PDB entry 8WHU | electron microscopy, 3.30 A resolution | chains B and D of the 5 polymer chains in the assembly

Chain B:
Molecule: Spike glycoprotein
Organism: Severe acute respiratory syndrome coronavirus 2
UniProtKB: P0DTC2 (SPIKE_SARS2); aligned to UniProt positions 28-1208 over residues 28-1208
Amino-acid sequence (1206 residues; each row starts with the number of its first residue; note: 5 numbers in that range are skipped by the numbering (no residue carries them; nothing is unmodelled there); numbers below 1 keep their minus sign (Ala-2 is residue -2)):
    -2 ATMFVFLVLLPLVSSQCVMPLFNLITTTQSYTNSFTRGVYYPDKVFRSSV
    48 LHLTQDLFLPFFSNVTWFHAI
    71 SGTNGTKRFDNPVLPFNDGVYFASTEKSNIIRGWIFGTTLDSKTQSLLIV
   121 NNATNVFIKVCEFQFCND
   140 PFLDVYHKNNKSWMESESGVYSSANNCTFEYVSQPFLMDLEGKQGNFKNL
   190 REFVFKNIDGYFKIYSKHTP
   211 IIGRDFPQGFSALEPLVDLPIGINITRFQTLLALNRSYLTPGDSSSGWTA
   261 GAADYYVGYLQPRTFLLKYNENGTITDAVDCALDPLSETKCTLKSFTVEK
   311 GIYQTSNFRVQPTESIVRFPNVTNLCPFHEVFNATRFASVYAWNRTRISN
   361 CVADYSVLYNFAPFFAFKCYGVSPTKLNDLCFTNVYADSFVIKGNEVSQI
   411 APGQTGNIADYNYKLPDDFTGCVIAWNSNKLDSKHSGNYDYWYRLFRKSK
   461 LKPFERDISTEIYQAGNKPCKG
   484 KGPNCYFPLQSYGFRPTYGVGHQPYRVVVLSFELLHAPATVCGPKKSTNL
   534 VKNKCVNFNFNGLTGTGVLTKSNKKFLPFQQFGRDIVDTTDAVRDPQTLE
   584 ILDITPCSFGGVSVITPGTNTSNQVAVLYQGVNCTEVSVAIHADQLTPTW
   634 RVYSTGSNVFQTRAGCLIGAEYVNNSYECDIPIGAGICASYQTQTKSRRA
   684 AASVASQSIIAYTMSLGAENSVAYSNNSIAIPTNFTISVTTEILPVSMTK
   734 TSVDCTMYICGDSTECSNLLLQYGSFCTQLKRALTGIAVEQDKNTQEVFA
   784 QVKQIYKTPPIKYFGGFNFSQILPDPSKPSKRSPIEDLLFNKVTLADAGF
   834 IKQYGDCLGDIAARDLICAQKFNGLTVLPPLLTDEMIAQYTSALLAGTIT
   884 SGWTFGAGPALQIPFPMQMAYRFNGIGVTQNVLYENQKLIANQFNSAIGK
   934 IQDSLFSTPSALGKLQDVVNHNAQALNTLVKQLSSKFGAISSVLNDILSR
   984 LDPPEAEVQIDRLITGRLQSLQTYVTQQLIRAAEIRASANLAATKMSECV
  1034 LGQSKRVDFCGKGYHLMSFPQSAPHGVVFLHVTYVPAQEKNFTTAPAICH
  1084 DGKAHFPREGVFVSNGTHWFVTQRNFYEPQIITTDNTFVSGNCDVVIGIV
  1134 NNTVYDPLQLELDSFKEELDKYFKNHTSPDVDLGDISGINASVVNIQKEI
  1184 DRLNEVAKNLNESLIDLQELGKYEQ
Not modelled in the structure: -2 to 22, 71-79, 140-157, 211-214, 247-262, 678-688, 1145-1208
Construct notes: expression tag (-2 to 27); conflict Leu50 (Ser in P0DTC2), Phe127 (Val in P0DTC2), Ser157 (Phe in P0DTC2), 23 further conflict positions vs the reference (P0DTC2) not listed; variant Asp143 (Gly142 in P0DTC2), Ile212 (Leu in P0DTC2), Gly213 (Val in P0DTC2), His339 (Gly in P0DTC2), Phe371 (Ser in P0DTC2), Pro373 (Ser in P0DTC2), Phe375 (Ser in P0DTC2), Ala376 (Thr in P0DTC2), Asn405 (Asp in P0DTC2), Ser408 (Arg in P0DTC2), Asn417 (Lys in P0DTC2), His445 (Val in P0DTC2), Lys460 (Asn in P0DTC2), Asn477 (Ser in P0DTC2), Lys478 (Thr in P0DTC2), Lys484 (Glu in P0DTC2), Pro486 (Phe in P0DTC2), Arg498 (Gln in P0DTC2), Tyr501 (Asn in P0DTC2), His505 (Tyr in P0DTC2), Gly614 (Asp in P0DTC2), Tyr655 (His in P0DTC2), Lys679 (Asn in P0DTC2), Arg681 (Pro in P0DTC2), Lys764 (Asn in P0DTC2), Tyr796 (Asp in P0DTC2), His954 (Gln in P0DTC2), Lys969 (Asn in P0DTC2), Pro986 (Lys in P0DTC2), Pro987 (Val in P0DTC2)
Disulfides: Cys131-Cys166, Cys291-Cys301, Cys336-Cys361, Cys379-Cys432, Cys391-Cys525, Cys480-Cys488, Cys617-Cys649, Cys662-Cys671, Cys738-Cys760, Cys743-Cys749, Cys840-Cys851, Cys1032-Cys1043, Cys1082-Cys1126
Glycans and other covalent adducts: N-acetylglucosamine (NAG) linked to Asn61, Asn122, Asn165, Asn234, Asn282, Asn331, Asn343, Asn354, Asn616, Asn657, Asn709, Asn717, Asn801, Asn1074, Asn1098, Asn1134
Ligand contacts: N-acetylglucosamine (NAG; 2-acetamido-2-deoxy-beta-D-glucopyranose): Ile834, Lys835, Gln836, Tyr837
Reported in the primary citation:
  - mutagenesis - N354Q, T356K, K403R, N417K/H505Y, H445V (3-fold), D450N (3-fold), W452L, L455F/F456L, K481N, K484A, P486F (3-fold): increased binding to Processed angiotensin-converting enzyme 2 (chain D)

Chain D:
Molecule: Processed angiotensin-converting enzyme 2
Organism: Homo sapiens
UniProtKB: Q9BYF1 (ACE2_HUMAN); residues 19-615 here = UniProt positions 19-615
Amino-acid sequence (597 residues; numbered 19 to 615; the number before each row is that of its first residue):
    19 STIEEQAKTFLDKFNHEAEDLFYQSSLASWNYNTNITEENVQNMNNAGDK
    69 WSAFLKEQSTLAQMYPLQEIQNLTVKLQLQALQQNGSSVLSEDKSKRLNT
   119 ILNTMSTIYSTGKVCNPDNPQECLLLEPGLNEIMANSLDYNERLWAWESW
   169 RSEVGKQLRPLYEEYVVLKNEMARANHYEDYGDYWRGDYEVNGVDGYDYS
   219 RGQLIEDVEHTFEEIKPLYEHLHAYVRAKLMNAYPSYISPIGCLPAHLLG
   269 DMWGRFWTNLYSLTVPFGQKPNIDVTDAMVDQAWDAQRIFKEAEKFFVSV
   319 GLPNMTQGFWENSMLTDPGNVQKAVCHPTAWDLGKGDFRILMCTKVTMDD
   369 FLTAHHEMGHIQYDMAYAAQPFLLRNGANEGFHEAVGEIMSLSAATPKHL
   419 KSIGLLSPDFQEDNETEINFLLKQALTIVGTLPFTYMLEKWRWMVFKGEI
   469 PKDQWMKKWWEMKREIVGVVEPVPHDETYCDPASLFHVSNDYSFIRYYTR
   519 TLYQFQFQEALCQAAKHEGPLHKCDISNSTEAGQKLFNMLRLGKSEPWTL
   569 ALENVVGAKNMNVRPLLNYFEPLFTWLKDQNKNSFVGWSTDWSPYAD
Disulfides: Cys133-Cys141, Cys344-Cys361, Cys530-Cys542
Glycans and other covalent adducts: N-acetylglucosamine (NAG) linked to Asn53, Asn90, Asn322, Asn546
Metal / ion sites: Zn2+: His374, His378, Glu402

Chain B / chain D interface:
Contacting residue pairs (7; chain B residue first):
  Tyr449(B) - Asp38(D)
  Arg498(B) - Asp38(D)  salt bridge
  Arg498(B) - Gln42(D)
  Thr500(B) - Tyr41(D)  hydrogen bond
  Thr500(B) - Lys353(D)
  Tyr501(B) - Lys353(D)  hydrogen bond
  Gly502(B) - Lys353(D)
Interface residues without a listed pair, chain B (6 interface residues in all): Tyr453
Interface residues without a listed pair, chain D (7 interface residues in all): His34, Gly354, Asp355

In short:
Chain B and chain D form an interface of 6 and 7 residues respectively, with 2 hydrogen bonds and 1 salt
bridge. Polar contacts include Arg498(B)-Asp38(D), Thr500(B)-Tyr41(D) and Tyr501(B)-Lys353(D). The paper
reports that N354Q, T356K and K403R of chain B, among others, increase binding to Processed
angiotensin-converting enzyme 2 (chain D); 11 substitutions were tested in all.
Chain B is Spike glycoprotein (Severe acute respiratory syndrome coronavirus 2) and chain D is Processed
angiotensin-converting enzyme 2 (Homo sapiens); the structure, Spike Trimer of BA.2.86 in complex with two
hACE2s, was determined by electron microscopy, deposited together with 8WHS and 8WHZ.
